6Z11 - chains C and H of the 6 polymer chains in the assembly; structure by electron microscopy, 3.36 A resolution.

Chain C:
Name: DNA-directed RNA polymerase subunit beta
Organism: Mycolicibacterium smegmatis MC2 155
Notes: EC 2.7.7.6
UniProt: P60281 (RPOB_MYCS2); residue numbers follow UniProt; this construct covers 1-1169
Amino-acid sequence (1169 residues; each row starts with the number of its first residue):
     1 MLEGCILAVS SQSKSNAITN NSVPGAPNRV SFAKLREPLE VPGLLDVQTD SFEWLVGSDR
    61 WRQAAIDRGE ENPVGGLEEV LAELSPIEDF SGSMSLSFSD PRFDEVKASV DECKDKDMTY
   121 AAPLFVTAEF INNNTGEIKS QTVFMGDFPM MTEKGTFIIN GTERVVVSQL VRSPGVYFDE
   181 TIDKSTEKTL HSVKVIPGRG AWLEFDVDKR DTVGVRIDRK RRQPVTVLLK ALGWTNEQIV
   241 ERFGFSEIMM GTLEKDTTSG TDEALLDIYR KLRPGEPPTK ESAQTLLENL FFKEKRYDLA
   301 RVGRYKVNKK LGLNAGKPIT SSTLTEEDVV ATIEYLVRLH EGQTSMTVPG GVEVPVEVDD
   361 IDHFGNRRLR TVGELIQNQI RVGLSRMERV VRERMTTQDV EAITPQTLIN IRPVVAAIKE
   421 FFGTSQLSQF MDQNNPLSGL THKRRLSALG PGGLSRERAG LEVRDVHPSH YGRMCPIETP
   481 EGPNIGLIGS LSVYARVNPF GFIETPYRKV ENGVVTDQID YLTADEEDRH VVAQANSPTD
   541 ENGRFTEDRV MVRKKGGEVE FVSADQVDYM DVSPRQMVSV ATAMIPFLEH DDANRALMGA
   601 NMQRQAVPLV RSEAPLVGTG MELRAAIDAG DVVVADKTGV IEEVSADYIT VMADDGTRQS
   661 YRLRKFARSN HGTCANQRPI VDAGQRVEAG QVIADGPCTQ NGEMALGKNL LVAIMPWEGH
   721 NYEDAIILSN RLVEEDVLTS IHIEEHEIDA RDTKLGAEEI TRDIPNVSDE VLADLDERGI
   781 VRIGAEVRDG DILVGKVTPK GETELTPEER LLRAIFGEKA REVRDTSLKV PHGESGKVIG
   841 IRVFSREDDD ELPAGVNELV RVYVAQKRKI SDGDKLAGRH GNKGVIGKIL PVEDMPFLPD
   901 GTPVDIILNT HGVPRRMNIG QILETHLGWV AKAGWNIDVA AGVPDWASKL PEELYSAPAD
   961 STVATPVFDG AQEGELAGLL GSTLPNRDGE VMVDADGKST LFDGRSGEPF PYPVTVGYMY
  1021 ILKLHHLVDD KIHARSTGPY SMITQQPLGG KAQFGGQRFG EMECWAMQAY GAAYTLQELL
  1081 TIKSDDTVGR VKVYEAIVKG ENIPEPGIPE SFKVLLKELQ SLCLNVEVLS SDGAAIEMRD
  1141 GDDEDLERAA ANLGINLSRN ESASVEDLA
Unresolved in the structure: 1-20, 801-821, 1131-1169

Chain H:
Name: RNA polymerase-associated transcription factor HelD
Organism: Mycolicibacterium smegmatis MC2 155
Notes: EC 3.6.4.12
UniProt: A0QUE0 (A0QUE0_MYCS2); numbering as in UniProt (aligned over 1-736)
Amino-acid sequence (736 residues; each row starts with the number of its first residue):
     1 MSGRDYEDEL QSERDYVAGL YARLDAERAQ SQRRYAAALR EHGGTAVERD AEVRALAKDI
    61 ARLNVADNGL CFGRLDTLDD ARLYIGRLGI FDRDNDFEPL LLDWRAPMAR PFYVATAANP
   121 ENMRRRRQFH TLGRKVVDFT DEILGRPTGA EHDATNDAAL LAAVNAPRGE GMRDIVATIQ
   181 AEQDQVIRLD HTGVLVIEGG PGTGKTVVAL HRVAYLLYTY RKQMERHGVL VVGPTPAFLD
   241 HIGRVLPSLG ESDAVFMTPG DFVPGLHVTA EDTPEAAEVK GSLKILDVLK AAVADRQELP
   301 SEPIPIDLSD VTMRIDAETA KWARDEARKT GLPHNEARAE FVDVVTYVVT ERAVARIGRG
   361 WLTRDDKHAW EKMRADVVGE LEDHEQFNAA LDALWPILTP EDVLAQLYTS HERLRAAGAP
   421 ECLWRADGEA WTVSDVPLLD ELVDLLGRNK AADEAAERER REEEAYAAGV LDLMVDREDL
   481 MDDEDHLLAQ DLIDAEELAD RFKEQDNREL SERAAADREW TYGHVVVDEA QELSEMDWRL
   541 LMRRCPRRSF TIVGDLAQRR SPAGARSWGA MLDSYVPGRW VYKSLSVNYR TPAEIMAVAA
   601 AVLAEFAPDA TPPDSVRACG VAPWARQVTD DDIASAIAEF VSEEAGREGT SVVIGPPDVP
   661 GTVPPSETKG LEFDAVLVVE PERILADGPR GAAELYVALT RATQRLGVLY RDALPQALAG
   721 LAEGDAAATV EQRTSA
Unresolved in the structure: 1-2, 144-451, 504-736
Bound ions: Mg2+: Asp-483 (shared with 3 residues of chain D)

How chain C and chain H interact:
Pairs across the interface (25; chain C residue first):
  Ala-459(C) / Leu-492(H)
  Gly-460(C) / Leu-492(H)
  Arg-464(C) / Leu-487(H)
  Arg-464(C) / Asp-491(H)  hydrogen bond (side chain-backbone)
  Glu-481(C) / Glu-484(H)
  Glu-481(C) / Asp-485(H)
  Glu-481(C) / His-486(H)
  Glu-481(C) / Leu-487(H)
  Gly-482(C) / Arg-477(H)
  Gly-482(C) / Asp-485(H)  hydrogen bond (backbone-backbone)
  Gly-482(C) / His-486(H)
  Gly-482(C) / Leu-487(H)
  Pro-483(C) / Arg-477(H)
  Pro-483(C) / Leu-487(H)
  Pro-483(C) / Asp-491(H)
  Ile-485(C) / Leu-487(H)  hydrophobic
  Met-602(C) / Glu-484(H)
  Gln-605(C) / Glu-484(H)  hydrogen bond
  Lys-875(C) / Glu-484(H)  salt bridge
  Lys-883(C) / Asp-483(H)  salt bridge
  Lys-883(C) / Glu-484(H)  salt bridge
  His-1026(C) / Glu-484(H)
  Arg-1058(C) / Asp-479(H)  salt bridge
  Glu-1061(C) / Leu-473(H)
  Trp-1065(C) / Leu-473(H)  hydrophobic
Interface residues without a listed pair, chain C (17 interface residues in all): Asn-484, Met-1062
Interface residues without a listed pair, chain H (11 interface residues in all): Ile-493

Summary:
The interface between chain C and chain H involves 17 residues on one side and 11 on the other; the contacts
include 3 hydrogen bonds and 4 salt bridges. Polar pairs include Lys-875(C)/Glu-484(H), Lys-883(C)/Asp-483(H)
and Lys-883(C)/Glu-484(H).
Chain C is DNA-directed RNA polymerase subunit beta and chain H is RNA polymerase-associated transcription
factor HelD, both from Mycolicibacterium smegmatis MC2 155; the structure, Structure of Mycobacterium
smegmatis HelD protein in complex with RNA polymerase core - State III, primary ..., was determined by
electron microscopy.
